PDB entry 4DUY | X-ray diffraction, 3.39 A resolution | chains A and H of the 21 polymer chains in the assembly

# Chain A
Molecule: 16S rRNA
From: Thermus thermophilus
Sequence (1522 nucleotides; row label = number of the first residue in the row; note: 42 numbers in that range are skipped by the numbering (no residue carries them; nothing is unmodelled there); a row labelled like 190A-190L holds insertion residues (190A, then the next letters in order); numbering starts at 0):
     0 UUUGUUGGAG AGUCUGAUCC UGGCUCAGGG UGAACGCUGG CGGCGUGCCU AAGACAUGCA
    60 AGUCGUGCGG G
    73 CCGCGGGGUU UU
    88 ACUCCG
    95 UGGUC
   101 AGCGGCGGAC GGGUGAGUAA CGCGUGGGU
  129A G
   130 ACCUACCCGG AAGAGGGGGA CAACCCGGGG AAACUCGGGC UAAUCCCCCA UGUGGACCCG
   190 C
190A-190L CCCUUGGGGUGU
   191 GUCCAAAGGG CUUU
   216 GCCCGCUUCC GGAUGGGCCC GCGUCCCAUC AGCUAGUUGG UGGGGUAAUG GCCCACCAAG
   276 GCGACGACGG GUAGCCGGUC UGAGAGGAUG GCCGGCCACA GGGGCACUGA GACACGGGCC
   336 CCACUCCUAC GGGAGGCAGC AGUUAGGAAU CUUCCGCAAU GGGCGCAAGC CUGACGGAGC
   396 GACGCCGCUU GGAGGAAGAA GCCCUUCGGG GUGUAAACUC CUGAA
   442 CCCGGGACGA AACCCCCGAC GA
   474 GGGGACUGAC GGUACCGGG
   494 GUAAUAGCGC CGGCCAACUC CGUGCCAGCA GCCGCGGUAA UACGGAGGGC GCGAGCGUUA
   554 CCCGGAUUCA CUGGGCGUAA AGGGCGUGUA GGCGGCCUGG GGCGUCCCAU GUGAAAGACC
   614 ACGGCUCAAC CGUGGGGGAG CGUGGGAUAC GCUCAGGCUA GACGGUGGGA GAGGGUGGUG
   674 GAAUUCCCGG AGUAGCGGUG AAAUGCGCAG AUACCGGGAG GAACGCCGAU GGCGAAGGCA
   734 GCCACCUGGU CCACCCGUGA CGCUGAGGCG CGAAAGCGUG GGGAGCAAAC CGGAUUAGAU
   794 ACCCGGGUAG UCCACGCCCU AAACGAUGCG CGCUAGGUCU CUGGGUCU
   848 CCUGGGGGCC GAAGCUAACG CGUUAAGCGC GCCGCCUGGG GAGUACGGCC GCAAGGCUGA
   908 AACUCAAAGG AAUUGACGGG GGCCCGCACA AGCGGUGGAG CAUGUGGUUU AAUUCGAAGX
   968 AACGCGAAGA ACCUUACCAG GCCUUGACAU GCUAGG
 1003A G
  1004 AACCCGGGUG AAAGCCUGGG GUGCCCC
1030A-1030D GCGA
  1031 GGGGAGCCCU AGCACAGGUG CUGCAUGGCC GUCGUCAGCU CGUGCCGUGA GGUGUUGGGU
  1091 UAAGUCCCGC AACGAGCGCA ACCCCCGCCG UUAGUUGCCA GCGGUUCGGC CGGGCACUCU
  1151 AACGGGACUG CCCGCGAAA
  1171 GCGGGAGGAA GGAGGGGACG ACGUCUGGUC AGCAUGGCCC UUACGGCCUG GGCGACACAC
  1231 GUGCUACAAU GCCCACUACA AAGCGAUGCC ACCCGGCAAC GGGGAGCUAA UCGCAAAAAG
  1291 GUGGGCCCAG UUCGGAUUGG GGUCUGCAAC CCGACCCCAU GAAGCCGGAA UCGCUAGUAA
  1351 UCGCGGAUCA G
 1361A C
  1362 CAUGCCGCGG UGAAUACGUU CCCGGGCCUU GUACACACXG CCXGUXACGC CAUGGGAGCG
  1422 GGCUCUACCC GAAGUCGCCG GG
  1446 AGCCUACGGG
  1459 CAGGCGCCGA GGGUAGGGCC CGUGACUGGG GCGAAGUCGU AACAAGGUAG CUGUACCGGA
  1519 AGGUGCGGCU GGAUCCACUC CUUUCU
Unresolved in the structure: 0-4, 1534-1538
Modified positions: PSU (pseudouridine-5'-monophosphate) at position 516, 7MG (7N-methyl-8-hydroguanosine-5'-monophosphate) at position 527, M2G (N2-dimethylguanosine-5'-monophosphate) at position 966, 5MC (5-methylcytidine-5'-monophosphate) at position 967, 2MG (2N-methylguanosine-5'-monophosphate) at position 1207, 5MC (5-methylcytidine-5'-monophosphate) at position 1400, 4OC (4n,o2'-methylcytidine-5'-monophosphate) at position 1402, 5MC (5-methylcytidine-5'-monophosphate) at position 1404, 5MC (5-methylcytidine-5'-monophosphate) at position 1407, UR3 (3-methyluridine-5'-monophoshate) at position 1498, MA6 (6N-dimethyladenosine-5'-monophoshate) at position 1518, MA6 (6N-dimethyladenosine-5'-monophoshate) at position 1519, PSU (pseudouridine-5'-monophosphate) at position 1540, PSU (pseudouridine-5'-monophosphate) at position 1541
Construct notes: engineered mutation C13 (U659 in M26923.1); conflict C1534 (A2157 in M26923.1), A1535 (C2158 in M26923.1)
Metal / ion sites: Mg2+ site 1 near U5 (its only coordinating residue here); Mg2+ site 2 near U12 (its only coordinating residue here); Mg2+ site 3 near U14 (its only coordinating residue here); Mg2+ site 4 near G21 (its only coordinating residue here); Mg2+ site 5: C58, U387; Mg2+ site 6: A59, U387; Mg2+ site 7: G61, G105; Mg2+ site 8 near G70 (its only coordinating residue here); Mg2+ site 9 near U83 (its only coordinating residue here); Mg2+ site 10: G107, G324; Mg2+ site 11 near A109 (its only coordinating residue here); Mg2+ site 12 near G111 (its only coordinating residue here); 94 more Mg2+ sites not listed

# Chain H
Name: ribosomal protein S8
From: Thermus thermophilus
UniProt: Q5SHQ2 (RS8_THET8); residue numbers follow UniProt; this construct covers 1-138
Amino-acid sequence (138 residues; row label = number of the first residue in the row):
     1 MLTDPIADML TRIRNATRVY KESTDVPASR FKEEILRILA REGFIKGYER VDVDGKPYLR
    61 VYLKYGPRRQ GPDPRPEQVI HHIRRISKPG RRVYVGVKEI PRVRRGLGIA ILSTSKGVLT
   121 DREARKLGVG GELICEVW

# Interface between chain A and chain H
Contacting residue pairs (72):
  C564(A) / Arg-91(H)  hydrogen bond to the sugar
  C586(A) / Pro-89(H)  phosphate contact
  C586(A) / Gly-90(H)  sugar contact
  G587(A) / Met-1(H)  base contact
  G587(A) / Thr-3(H)  sugar contact
  G587(A) / Pro-89(H)  phosphate contact
  G587(A) / Arg-92(H)  salt bridge to the phosphate
  G588(A) / Met-1(H)  sugar contact
  G588(A) / Leu-2(H)  sugar contact
  G588(A) / Pro-5(H)  phosphate contact
  C589(A) / Pro-5(H)  phosphate contact
  C589(A) / Ala-28(H)  sugar contact
  C589(A) / Ser-29(H)  phosphate contact
  C590(A) / Ser-29(H)  phosphate contact
  C590(A) / Arg-30(H)  hydrogen bond to the phosphate
  U591(A) / Arg-30(H)  salt bridge to the phosphate
  G597(A) / Tyr-94(H)  hydrogen bond to the base
  U598(A) / Tyr-94(H)  sugar contact
  C599(A) / Val-95(H)  sugar contact
  C599(A) / Gly-96(H)  phosphate contact
  C599(A) / Val-97(H)  phosphate contact
  C599(A) / Val-129(H)  sugar contact
  C599(A) / Gly-130(H)  hydrogen bond to the sugar
  C599(A) / Gly-131(H)  sugar contact
  C600(A) / Gly-96(H)  phosphate contact
  C600(A) / Val-97(H)  hydrogen bond to the phosphate
  C600(A) / Gly-128(H)  sugar contact
  C601(A) / Lys-98(H)  salt bridge to the phosphate
  A640(A) / Ser-115(H)  hydrogen bond to the base
  U641(A) / Ser-115(H)  hydrogen bond to the sugar
  A642(A) / Phe-31(H)  sugar contact
  A642(A) / Ser-113(H)  hydrogen bond to the base
  A642(A) / Thr-114(H)  base contact
  A642(A) / Ser-115(H)  base contact
  A642(A) / Val-118(H)  sugar contact
  C643(A) / Phe-31(H)  sugar contact
  C643(A) / Ser-113(H)  hydrogen bond to the sugar
  C643(A) / Glu-132(H)  hydrogen bond to the sugar
  G644(A) / Arg-92(H)  sugar contact
  U652(A) / Lys-56(H)  phosphate contact
  A653(A) / Lys-56(H)  salt bridge to the phosphate
  G654(A) / Met-1(H)  hydrogen bond to the sugar
  G755(A) / Met-1(H)  base contact
  G823(A) / Thr-3(H)  base contact
  C824(A) / Met-1(H)  hydrogen bond to the sugar
  G825(A) / Asp-8(H)  hydrogen bond to the sugar
  G825(A) / Thr-11(H)  base contact
  G825(A) / Arg-12(H)  hydrogen bond to the sugar
  C826(A) / Arg-12(H)  salt bridge to the phosphate
  C826(A) / Asn-15(H)  hydrogen bond to the base
  U827(A) / Asn-15(H)  sugar contact
  U827(A) / Val-19(H)  sugar contact
  A828(A) / Lys-21(H)  salt bridge to the phosphate
  A859(A) / Val-19(H)  base contact
  A860(A) / Arg-18(H)  sugar contact
  A860(A) / Arg-75(H)  phosphate contact
  G861(A) / Arg-75(H)  salt bridge to the phosphate
  G874(A) / Asn-15(H)  base contact
  C875(A) / Thr-11(H)  base contact
  C875(A) / Arg-14(H)  hydrogen bond to the sugar
  C875(A) / Asn-15(H)  hydrogen bond to the sugar
  G876(A) / Ala-7(H)  sugar contact
  G876(A) / Thr-11(H)  hydrogen bond to the sugar
  G876(A) / Arg-14(H)  salt bridge to the phosphate
  C877(A) / Thr-3(H)  hydrogen bond to the sugar
  C877(A) / Asp-4(H)  sugar contact
  C877(A) / Lys-88(H)  salt bridge to the phosphate
  C877(A) / Pro-89(H)  phosphate contact
  G878(A) / Thr-3(H)  hydrogen bond to the sugar
  G878(A) / Lys-88(H)  phosphate contact
  G878(A) / Pro-89(H)  phosphate contact
  C879(A) / Gly-90(H)  phosphate contact
Other interface residues (no listed pair), chain A (37 interface residues in all): A753
Other interface residues (no listed pair), chain H (42 interface residues in all): Pro-57, Lys-116, Gly-117

# In short
37 residues of chain A face 42 of chain H across their interface; the contacts include 20 hydrogen bonds and 9
salt bridges. Polar contacts include G597(A)/Tyr-94(H), A640(A)/Ser-115(H) and A642(A)/Ser-113(H). The Mg2+
site 5 is built by C58(A) and U387(A).
Here chain A is 16S rRNA and chain H is ribosomal protein S8, both from Thermus thermophilus. Entry 4DUY
(Crystal structure of the Thermus thermophilus 30S ribosomal subunit with a 16S rRNA mutation, U13C) was
determined by X-ray diffraction.
